Entry 6CHV (X-ray diffraction, 2.90 A resolution); this record covers chains A and I of the 4 polymer chains in the assembly.

[Chain A]
Protein: Antitoxin HigA
Source organism: Proteus vulgaris
UniProtKB: Q7A224 (HIGA_PROVU); numbering as in UniProt (aligned over 1-104)
Amino-acid sequence (121 residues; each row starts with the number of its first residue; numbers below 1 keep their minus sign (Gly-16 is residue -16)):
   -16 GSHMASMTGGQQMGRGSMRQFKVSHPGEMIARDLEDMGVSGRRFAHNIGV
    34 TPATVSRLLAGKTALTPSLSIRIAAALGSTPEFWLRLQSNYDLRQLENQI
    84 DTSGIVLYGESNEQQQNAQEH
Unresolved in the structure: -16 to 3, 93-104
Sequence notes: expression tag (-16 to 0)
From the paper describing this entry:
  - binding site for pHigCryst3: Thr34
  - binding site for pHigCryst3 (chain I): Ser23, Gly24, Arg25, Ala36, Thr37, Ser39, Arg40, Lys45, Thr46
  - specificity-determining residues: Arg40
  - mutagenesis - R40A: abolished binding to pHigCryst3 (chain I)
  - mutagenesis - R40A: unchanged growth in response to HigB
  - conformationally variable residues (domain motion, side-chain flip): Arg40, Glu80

[Chain I]
Molecule: pHigCryst3
Sequence (21 nucleotides; each row starts with the number of its first residue):
     1 GTATTACACACCATGTAATAC

[Chain A / chain I interface]
Residue-residue contacts (11):
  Ser23(A) with DT2(I), hydrogen bond to the phosphate; DA3(I), phosphate contact
  Gly24(A) with DA3(I), hydrogen bond to the phosphate
  Arg25(A) with DT2(I), salt bridge to the phosphate; DA3(I), hydrogen bond to the phosphate
  Arg26(A) with DT2(I), phosphate contact
  Pro35(A) with DT4(I), base contact
  Ala36(A) with DT5(I), base contact
  Ser39(A) with DT4(I), hydrogen bond to the phosphate
  Arg40(A) with DT5(I), base contact; DA6(I), base contact
Other interface residues (no listed pair), chain A (9 interface residues in all): Lys45
Other interface residues (no listed pair), chain I (6 interface residues in all): DG1

[Summary]
9 residues of chain A face 6 of chain I across their interface, with 4 hydrogen bonds and 1 salt bridge. Polar
pairs include Ser23(A)-DT2(I), Gly24(A)-DA3(I) and Arg25(A)-DA3(I). From the paper: a binding site for
pHigCryst3 (chain I) at Ser23(A), Gly24(A) and Arg25(A) among others; R40A of chain A abolishes binding to
pHigCryst3 (chain I).
Here chain A is Antitoxin HigA (Proteus vulgaris) and chain I is pHigCryst3. Entry 6CHV (Proteus vulgaris HigA
antitoxin bound to DNA) was determined by X-ray diffraction together with 6CF1 from the same study.
